Entry 9EYJ (electron microscopy, 2.97 A resolution); this record covers chains A and D of the 3 polymer chains in the assembly.

Chain A:
Protein: SMODS-associated and fused to various effectors domain-containing protein
Source organism: Candidatus Cloacimonas acidaminovorans
UniProtKB: B0VHB4 (B0VHB4_CLOAI); residues 2-506 here = UniProt positions 2-506
Amino-acid sequence (549 residues; row label = number of the first residue in the row; numbers below 1 keep their minus sign (Met-42 is residue -42)):
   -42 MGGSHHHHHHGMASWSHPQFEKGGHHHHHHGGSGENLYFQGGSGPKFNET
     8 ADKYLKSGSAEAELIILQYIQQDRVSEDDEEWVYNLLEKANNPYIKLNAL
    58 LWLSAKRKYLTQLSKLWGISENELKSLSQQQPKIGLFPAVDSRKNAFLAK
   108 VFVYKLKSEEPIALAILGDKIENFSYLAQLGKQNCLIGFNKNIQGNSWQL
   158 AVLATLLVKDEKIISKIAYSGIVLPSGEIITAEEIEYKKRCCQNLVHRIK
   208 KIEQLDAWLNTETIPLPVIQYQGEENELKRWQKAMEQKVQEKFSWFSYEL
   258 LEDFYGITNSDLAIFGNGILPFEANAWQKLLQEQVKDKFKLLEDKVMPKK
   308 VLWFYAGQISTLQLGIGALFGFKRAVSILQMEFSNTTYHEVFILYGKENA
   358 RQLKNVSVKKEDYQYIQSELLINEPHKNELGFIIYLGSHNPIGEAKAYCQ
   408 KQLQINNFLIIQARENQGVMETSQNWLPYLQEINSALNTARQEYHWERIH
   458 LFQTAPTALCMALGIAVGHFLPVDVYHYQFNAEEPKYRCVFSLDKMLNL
Not modelled in the structure: -42 to 201, 353-356, 505-506
Construct notes: initiating methionine (-42); expression tag (-41 to 1)
From the paper describing this entry:
  - binding site for cA4 (chain D): Lys330, Arg358, Ser395, His396, His476
  - catalytic residues: His396
  - mutagenesis - S395A: decreased catalytic activity on cA4
  - mutagenesis - S154A: abolished catalytic activity
  - mutagenesis - H396A: abolished catalytic activity on A4p
  - mutagenesis - R358E/K361E: abolished binding to CCaCalpT-CalpS
  - mutagenesis - R358E/K361E (>100-fold): decreased catalytic activity

Chain D:
Molecule: cA4
Sequence (4 nucleotides; each row starts with the number of its first residue):
     1 AAAA

How chain A and chain D interact:
Residue-residue contacts - 41 pairs, chain A then chain D:
  Ile226(A) - A3(D)  base contact
  Gln229(A) - A2(D)  base contact
  Trp238(A) - A3(D)  stacking on the base
  Ile276(A) - A2(D)  base contact
  Leu277(A) - A2(D)  hydrogen bond to the base
  Gly314(A) - A3(D)  sugar contact
  Gln315(A) - A2(D)  sugar contact
  Gln315(A) - A3(D)  sugar contact
  Ile316(A) - A2(D)  base contact
  Ser317(A) - A1(D)  hydrogen bond to the phosphate
  Ser317(A) - A2(D)  hydrogen bond to the phosphate
  Thr318(A) - A2(D)  phosphate contact
  Gln337(A) - A3(D)  sugar contact
  Gln337(A) - A4(D)  hydrogen bond to the base
  Met338(A) - A3(D)  base contact
  Phe340(A) - A3(D)  sugar contact
  Tyr345(A) - A3(D)  hydrogen bond to the base
  Leu393(A) - A4(D)  base contact
  Gly394(A) - A4(D)  base contact
  Ser395(A) - A1(D)  hydrogen bond to the phosphate
  Ser395(A) - A4(D)  hydrogen bond to the sugar
  His396(A) - A1(D)  salt bridge to the phosphate
  Asn397(A) - A1(D)  base contact
  Pro398(A) - A1(D)  base contact
  Glu401(A) - A1(D)  hydrogen bond to the base
  Gly425(A) - A4(D)  base contact
  Val426(A) - A4(D)  base contact
  Met427(A) - A4(D)  hydrogen bond to the base
  Thr429(A) - A4(D)  base contact
  Trp433(A) - A4(D)  base contact
  Gln460(A) - A1(D)  base contact
  Thr461(A) - A1(D)  hydrogen bond to the sugar
  Ala462(A) - A4(D)  sugar contact
  Pro463(A) - A4(D)  sugar contact
  Thr464(A) - A3(D)  hydrogen bond to the phosphate
  Thr464(A) - A4(D)  hydrogen bond to the phosphate
  His484(A) - A2(D)  hydrogen bond to the base
  Tyr485(A) - A1(D)  stacking on the base
  Gln486(A) - A2(D)  hydrogen bond to the base
  Phe487(A) - A2(D)  sugar contact
  Tyr494(A) - A1(D)  hydrogen bond to the base
Also at the interface, not in a pair above, chain A (39 interface residues in all): Ala241, Trp284, Ala313

Summary:
The interface between chain A and chain D involves 39 residues on one side and 4 on the other; the contacts
include 15 hydrogen bonds, 1 salt bridge and 2 aromatic stacking contacts. Polar pairs include
Leu277(A)-A2(D), Gln337(A)-A4(D) and Tyr345(A)-A3(D). From the paper: the catalytic residue His396(A); S395A
of chain A reduces catalytic activity on cA4; 4 substitutions were tested in all.
Here chain A is SMODS-associated and fused to various effectors domain-containing protein (Candidatus
Cloacimonas acidaminovorans) and chain D is cA4. Entry 9EYJ (Cryo-EM structure of SAVED-Lon protease CCaCalpL
filament bound to cA4) was determined by electron microscopy (same publication as 9EYI).
